PDB entry 7Q3Z | X-ray diffraction, 1.85 A resolution | chain B

# Chain B
Molecule: Schlafen family member 5
Organism: Homo sapiens
UniProtKB: Q08AF3 (SLFN5_HUMAN); residue numbers follow UniProt; this construct covers 1-336
Amino-acid sequence (342 residues; numbered 1 to 342; the number before each row is that of its first residue):
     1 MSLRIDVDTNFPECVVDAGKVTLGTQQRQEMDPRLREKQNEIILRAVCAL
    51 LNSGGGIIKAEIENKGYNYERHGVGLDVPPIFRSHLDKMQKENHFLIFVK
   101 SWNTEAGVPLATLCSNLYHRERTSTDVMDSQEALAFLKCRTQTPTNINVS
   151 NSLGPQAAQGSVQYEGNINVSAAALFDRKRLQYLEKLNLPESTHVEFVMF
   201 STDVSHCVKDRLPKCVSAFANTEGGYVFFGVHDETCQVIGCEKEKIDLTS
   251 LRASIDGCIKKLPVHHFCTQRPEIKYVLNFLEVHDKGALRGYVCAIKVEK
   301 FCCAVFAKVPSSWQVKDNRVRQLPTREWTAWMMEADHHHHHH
Unresolved in the structure: 1-6, 11-12, 145-164, 335-342
Construct notes: expression tag (337-342)
Swiss-Prot annotation at these positions:
  - cross-link: Lys59 (Glycyl lysine isopeptide (Lys-Gly) (interchain with G-Cter in SUMO2))
Metal / ion sites: Na+: Ala173, Asp177; Zn2+: His266, Cys268, Cys302, Cys303
Reported in the primary citation:
  - mutagenesis - R271E, R326E: decreased binding to DNA
  - mutagenesis - R271E, R326E: decreased binding to tRNASer

# Summary
The Na+ site is built by Ala173 and Asp177. The Zn2+ site is built by His266, Cys268, Cys302 and Cys303. The
paper reports that R271E and R326E reduce binding to DNA; R271E and R326E reduce binding to tRNASer.
Chain B is Schlafen family member 5 (Homo sapiens); the structure, DNA/RNA binding protein, was determined by
X-ray diffraction together with 7PPJ and 6RR9 from the same study.
